Entry 7TJY (electron microscopy, 3.80 A resolution); this record covers chains C and F of the 27 polymer chains in the assembly.

[Chain C]
Name: ATP synthase subunit alpha
Source organism: Saccharomyces cerevisiae
Reference sequence: P07251 (ATPA_YEAST); residues 1-510 here correspond to UniProt positions 36-545 (UniProt number = residue number + 35)
Sequence (510 residues; row label = number of the first residue in the row):
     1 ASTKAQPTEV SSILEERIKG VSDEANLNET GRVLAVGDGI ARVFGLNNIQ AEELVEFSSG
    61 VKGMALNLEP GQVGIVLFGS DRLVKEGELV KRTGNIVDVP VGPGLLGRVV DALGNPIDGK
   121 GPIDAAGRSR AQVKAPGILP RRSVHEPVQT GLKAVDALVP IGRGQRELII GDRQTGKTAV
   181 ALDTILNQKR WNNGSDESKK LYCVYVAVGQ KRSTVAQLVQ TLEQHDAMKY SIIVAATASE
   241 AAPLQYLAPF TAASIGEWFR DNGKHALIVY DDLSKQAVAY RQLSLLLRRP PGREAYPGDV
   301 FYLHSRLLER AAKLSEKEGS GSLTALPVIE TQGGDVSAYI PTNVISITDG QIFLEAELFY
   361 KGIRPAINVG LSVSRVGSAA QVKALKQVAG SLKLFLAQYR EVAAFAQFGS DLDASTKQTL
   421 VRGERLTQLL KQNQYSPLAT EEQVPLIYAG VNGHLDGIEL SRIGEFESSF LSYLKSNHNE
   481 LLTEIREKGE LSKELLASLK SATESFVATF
Disordered / not traced: 1-11, 510
UniProt features mapped onto this chain:
  - binding site (ATP): Gly171 to Thr178
  - site: Ser372 (Required for activity)
  - modified residue (Phosphoserine): Ser22, Ser143

[Chain F]
Name: ATP synthase subunit beta
Source organism: Saccharomyces cerevisiae
Notes: EC 7.1.2.2
Reference sequence: P00830 (ATPB_YEAST); residues 1-478 here correspond to UniProt positions 34-511 (UniProt number = residue number + 33)
Sequence (478 residues; numbered 1 to 478; the number before each row is that of its first residue):
     1 ASAAQSTPIT GKVTAVIGAI VDVHFEQSEL PAILNALEIK TPQGKLVLEV AQHLGENTVR
    61 TIAMDGTEGL VRGEKVLDTG GPISVPVGRE TLGRIINVIG EPIDERGPIK SKLRKPIHAD
   121 PPSFAEQSTS AEILETGIKV VDLLAPYARG GKIGLFGGAG VGKTVFIQEL INNIAKAHGG
   181 FSVFTGVGER TREGNDLYRE MKETGVINLE GESKVALVFG QMNEPPGARA RVALTGLTIA
   241 EYFRDEEGQD VLLFIDNIFR FTQAGSEVSA LLGRIPSAVG YQPTLATDMG LLQERITTTK
   301 KGSVTSVQAV YVPADDLTDP APATTFAHLD ATTVLSRGIS ELGIYPAVDP LDSKSRLLDA
   361 AVVGQEHYDV ASKVQETLQT YKSLQDIIAI LGMDELSEQD KLTVERARKI QRFLSQPFAV
   421 AEVFTGIPGK LVRLKDTVAS FKAVLEGKYD NIPEHAFYMV GGIEDVVAKA EKLAAEAN
Disordered / not traced: 1-6, 476-478
UniProt features mapped onto this chain:
  - binding site (ATP): Gly157 to Thr164
  - modified residue: Thr79 (Phosphothreonine), Thr204 (Phosphothreonine), Ser340 (Phosphoserine)

[Chain C / chain F interface]
Contacting residue pairs - 7 pairs, chain C then chain F:
  Leu34(C) with Gly55(F)
  Ala35(C) with His53(F)
  Val36(C) with His53(F), hydrogen bond (backbone-backbone)
  Arg82(C) with Ile33(F)
  Ala238(C) with Gly290(F)
  Gln282(C) with Pro283(F)
  Tyr360(C) with Glu376(F)
Also at the interface, not in a pair above, chain C (12 interface residues in all): Gly37, Asp38, Ile117, Ser239, Gln332
Also at the interface, not in a pair above, chain F (11 interface residues in all): Ala51, Gln52, Ala125, Thr318, Gln375

[Overview]
The interface between chain C and chain F involves 12 residues on one side and 11 on the other; the contacts
include 1 hydrogen bond. The hydrogen-bonded pair Val36(C)-His53(F) is a backbone contact.
Chain C is ATP synthase subunit alpha and chain F is ATP synthase subunit beta, both from Saccharomyces
cerevisiae; the structure, Yeast ATP synthase State 1catalytic(a) without exogenous ATP backbone model, was
determined by electron microscopy, deposited together with 7TJS, 7TJT, 7TJU, 7TJV, 7TJW, 7TJX and 30 further
entries.
